1HGD - chains A and F of the 6 polymer chains in the assembly; structure by X-ray diffraction, 2.70 A resolution.

== Chain A ==
Protein: Hemagglutinin, chain HA1
Organism: Influenza A virus
UniProt: P03437 (HEMA_IAAIC); residues 1-328 here correspond to UniProt positions 17-344 (UniProt number = residue number + 16)
Sequence (328 residues; row label = number of the first residue in the row):
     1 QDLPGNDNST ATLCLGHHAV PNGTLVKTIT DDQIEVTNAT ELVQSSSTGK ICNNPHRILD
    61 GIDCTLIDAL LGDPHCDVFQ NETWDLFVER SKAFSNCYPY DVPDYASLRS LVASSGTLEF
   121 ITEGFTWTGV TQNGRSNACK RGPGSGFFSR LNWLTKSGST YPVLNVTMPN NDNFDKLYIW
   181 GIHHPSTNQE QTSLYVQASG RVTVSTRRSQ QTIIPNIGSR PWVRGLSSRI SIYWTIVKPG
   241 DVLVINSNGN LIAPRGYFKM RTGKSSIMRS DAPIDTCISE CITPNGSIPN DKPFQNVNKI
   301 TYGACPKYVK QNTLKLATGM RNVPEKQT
Disulfides: Cys52-Cys277, Cys64-Cys76, Cys97-Cys139, Cys281-Cys305
Glycans and other covalent adducts: N-acetylglucosamine (NAG) linked to Asn38, Asn81, Asn285; glycan linked to Asn165
Construct notes: conflict Arg135 (Gly151 in P03437)
Swiss-Prot annotation at these positions:
  - glycosylation (N-linked (GlcNAc...) asparagine): Asn8, Asn22, Asn38, Asn81, Asn165, Asn285

== Chain F ==
Protein: Hemagglutinin, chain HA1
Organism: Influenza A virus
UniProt: P03437 (HEMA_IAAIC); residues 1-175 here correspond to UniProt positions 346-520 (UniProt number = residue number + 345)
Sequence (175 residues; numbered 1 to 175; the number before each row is that of its first residue):
     1 GLFGAIAGFI ENGWEGMIDG WYGFRHQNSE GTGQAADLKS TQAAIDQING KLNRVIEKTN
    61 EKFHQIEKEF SEVEGRIQDL EKYVEDTKID LWSYNAELLV ALENQHTIDL TDSEMNKLFE
   121 KTRRQLRENA EEMGNGCFKI YHKCDNACIE SIRNGTYDHD VYRDEALNNR FQIKG
Disulfides: Cys144-Cys148
Glycans and other covalent adducts: N-acetylglucosamine (NAG) linked to Asn154
Swiss-Prot annotation at these positions:
  - glycosylation: Asn154 (N-linked (GlcNAc...) asparagine)

== Interface between chain A and chain F ==
Contacting residue pairs - 9 pairs, chain A then chain F:
  Ser107(A) - Glu74(F)
  Ser107(A) - Gly75(F)
  Ser107(A) - Arg76(F)  hydrogen bond (side chain-backbone)
  Ser110(A) - Asp79(F)  hydrogen bond
  Leu111(A) - Val73(F)  hydrophobic
  Trp234(A) - Val73(F)
  Ile236(A) - Val73(F)  hydrophobic
  Lys238(A) - Ser71(F)  hydrogen bond (side chain-backbone)
  Lys238(A) - Glu72(F)  salt bridge
Also at the interface, not in a pair above, chain A (7 interface residues in all): Ala106

== Overview ==
The chain A/chain F interface involves 7 residues from each chain; the contacts include 3 hydrogen bonds and 1
salt bridge. Polar pairs include Lys238(A)-Glu72(F), Ser107(A)-Arg76(F) and Ser110(A)-Asp79(F).
N-acetylglucosamine is covalently linked to Asn38(A), Asn81(A) and Asn285(A). N-acetylglucosamine is
covalently linked to Asn154(F).
Here chain A is Hemagglutinin, chain HA1 and chain F is Hemagglutinin, chain HA1, both from Influenza A virus.
Entry 1HGD (Binding of influenza virus hemagglutinin to analogs of its cell-surface receptor, sialic acid:
analysis by proton ...) was determined by X-ray diffraction (same publication as 1HGE, 1HGF, 1HGG, 1HGH, 1HGI
and 1HGJ).
